2D74 - chains A and B; structure by X-ray diffraction, 2.80 A resolution.

== Chain A ==
Protein: Translation initiation factor 2 gamma subunit
From: Pyrococcus furiosus
Reference sequence: Q8U082 (IF2G_PYRFU); residues 1-411 here = UniProt positions 1-411
Chain sequence (419 residues; each row starts with the number of its first residue):
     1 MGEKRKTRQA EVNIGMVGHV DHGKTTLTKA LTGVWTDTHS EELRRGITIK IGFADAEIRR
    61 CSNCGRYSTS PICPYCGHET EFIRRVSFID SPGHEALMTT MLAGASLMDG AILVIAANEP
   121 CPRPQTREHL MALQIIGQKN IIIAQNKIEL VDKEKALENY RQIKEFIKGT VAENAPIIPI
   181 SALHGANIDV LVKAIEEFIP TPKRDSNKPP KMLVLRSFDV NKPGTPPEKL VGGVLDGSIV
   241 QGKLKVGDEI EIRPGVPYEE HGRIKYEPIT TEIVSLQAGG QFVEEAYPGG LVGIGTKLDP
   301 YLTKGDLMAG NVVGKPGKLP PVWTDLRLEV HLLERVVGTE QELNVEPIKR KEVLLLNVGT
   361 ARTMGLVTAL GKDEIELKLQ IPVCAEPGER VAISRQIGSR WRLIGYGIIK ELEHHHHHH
Not modelled in the structure: 1-5, 39-42, 413-419
Construct notes: engineered mutation Asp236 (Gly in Q8U082); expression tag (412-419)
Bound ions: Zn2+: Cys61, Cys64, Cys73, Cys76
UniProt features mapped onto this chain:
  - region: Gly18 to Thr25 (G1), Gly46 to Lys50 (G2), Asp90 to Gly93 (G3), Asn146 to Glu149 (G4), Ser181 to Leu183 (G5)
  - binding site (GTP): Asp21 to Thr26, Asn146 to Glu149, Ser181 to Leu183
  - binding site (Mg(2+)): Asp21, Thr25, Gly46, Thr48
  - binding site (Zn(2+)): Cys61, Cys64, Cys73, Cys76
What the authors report for this chain:
  - mutagenesis - G236D: increased expression (citing earlier work)

== Chain B ==
Protein: Translation initiation factor 2 beta subunit
From: Pyrococcus furiosus
Reference sequence: Q8U3I5 (IF2B_PYRFU); residues 1-140 here = UniProt positions 1-140
Chain sequence (148 residues; each row starts with the number of its first residue):
     1 MEIDYYDYEK LLEKAYQELP ENVKHHKSRF EVPGALVTIE GNKTIIENFK DIADALNRDP
    61 QHLLKFLLRE IATAGTLEGR RVVLQGRFTP YLIANKLKKY IKEYVICPVC GSPDTKIIKR
   121 DRFHFLKCEA CGAETPIQHL LEHHHHHH
Not modelled in the structure: 1-2, 140-148
Construct notes: expression tag (141-148)
Bound ions: Zn2+: Cys107, Cys110, Cys128, Cys131

== How chain A and chain B interact ==
Contacting residue pairs (63; chain A residue first):
  Leu27(A) - Tyr91(B)
  Ala30(A) - Pro90(B)
  Ala30(A) - Tyr91(B)
  Leu31(A) - Tyr91(B)  hydrophobic
  Val34(A) - Ile39(B)  hydrophobic
  Val34(A) - Arg87(B)  hydrogen bond (backbone-side chain)
  Val34(A) - Thr89(B)
  Trp35(A) - Arg87(B)
  Thr36(A) - Arg87(B)  hydrogen bond (backbone-side chain)
  Asp37(A) - Arg87(B)  salt bridge
  Arg66(A) - Lys14(B)
  Ser70(A) - Thr89(B)
  Ile72(A) - Leu92(B)
  Pro74(A) - Leu92(B)  hydrophobic
  Pro74(A) - Asn95(B)  hydrogen bond (backbone-side chain)
  Pro74(A) - Lys96(B)  hydrogen bond (backbone-side chain)
  Tyr75(A) - Asn95(B)
  Tyr75(A) - Lys96(B)
  Tyr75(A) - Lys99(B)
  Gln145(A) - Tyr8(B)  hydrogen bond
  Ile148(A) - Tyr8(B)
  Ile148(A) - Leu12(B)  hydrophobic
  Ile148(A) - Ala15(B)
  Ile148(A) - Tyr16(B)
  Glu149(A) - Leu19(B)
  Val151(A) - Tyr16(B)  hydrogen bond (backbone-side chain)
  Asp152(A) - Tyr16(B)
  Lys153(A) - Glu9(B)  salt bridge
  Lys153(A) - Leu12(B)
  Lys153(A) - Tyr16(B)  hydrogen bond (backbone-side chain)
  Ala156(A) - Tyr8(B)  hydrogen bond (backbone-side chain)
  Ala156(A) - Leu12(B)  hydrophobic
  Ala156(A) - Tyr16(B)
  Leu157(A) - Tyr8(B)  hydrophobic
  Leu157(A) - Glu9(B)
  Tyr160(A) - Tyr8(B)  hydrophobic
  Asn174(A) - Tyr6(B)  hydrogen bond (backbone-side chain)
  Pro176(A) - Tyr5(B)  hydrophobic
  Pro176(A) - Tyr6(B)
  Ile177(A) - Tyr8(B)
  Pro179(A) - Tyr8(B)  hydrophobic
  Pro179(A) - Leu11(B)
  Pro179(A) - Leu12(B)  hydrophobic
  Pro179(A) - Ala15(B)
  Ala182(A) - Tyr91(B)  hydrogen bond (backbone-side chain)
  His184(A) - Pro20(B)
  Gly185(A) - Glu18(B)
  Gly185(A) - Tyr91(B)
  Ala186(A) - Ala15(B)
  Ala186(A) - Glu18(B)
  Ala186(A) - Leu19(B)  hydrophobic
  Asn187(A) - Leu11(B)  hydrogen bond (side chain-backbone)
  Asn187(A) - Lys14(B)  hydrogen bond
  Asn187(A) - Ala15(B)
  Asn187(A) - Glu18(B)  hydrogen bond (backbone-side chain)
  Ile188(A) - Tyr91(B)
  Asp189(A) - Lys14(B)  salt bridge
  Val190(A) - Leu11(B)  hydrophobic
  Lys193(A) - Tyr5(B)
  Ala194(A) - Tyr5(B)  hydrophobic
  Glu197(A) - Tyr5(B)  hydrogen bond
  Phe198(A) - Tyr5(B)  hydrophobic
  Phe198(A) - Tyr6(B)
Interface residues without a listed pair, chain A (43 interface residues in all): Gly33, Thr69, Ala175, Ile178, Ser181, Leu183
Interface residues without a listed pair, chain B (25 interface residues in all): Val23, Gly34, Phe88, Ala94

== Overview ==
43 residues of chain A and 25 residues of chain B are in contact, with 14 hydrogen bonds and 3 salt bridges.
Among the polar pairs are Asp37(A)-Arg87(B), Lys153(A)-Glu9(B) and Asp189(A)-Lys14(B). From UniProt: 13
GTP-binding residues, 4 Mg2+-binding residues and 4 Zn2+-binding residues on chain A. From the paper: G236D of
chain A increases expression.
Chain A is Translation initiation factor 2 gamma subunit and chain B is Translation initiation factor 2 beta
subunit, both from Pyrococcus furiosus; the structure, Crystal structure of translation initiation factor
aIF2betagamma heterodimer, was determined by X-ray diffraction.
